3DX7 - chains A and C of the 3 polymer chains in the assembly; structure by X-ray diffraction, 1.60 A resolution.

Chain A:
Protein: HLA class I histocompatibility complex HLA-B*4403
From: Homo sapiens
UniProtKB: P30481 (1B44_HUMAN); residues 1-276 here correspond to UniProt positions 25-300 (UniProt number = residue number + 24)
Amino-acid sequence (276 residues; row label = number of the first residue in the row):
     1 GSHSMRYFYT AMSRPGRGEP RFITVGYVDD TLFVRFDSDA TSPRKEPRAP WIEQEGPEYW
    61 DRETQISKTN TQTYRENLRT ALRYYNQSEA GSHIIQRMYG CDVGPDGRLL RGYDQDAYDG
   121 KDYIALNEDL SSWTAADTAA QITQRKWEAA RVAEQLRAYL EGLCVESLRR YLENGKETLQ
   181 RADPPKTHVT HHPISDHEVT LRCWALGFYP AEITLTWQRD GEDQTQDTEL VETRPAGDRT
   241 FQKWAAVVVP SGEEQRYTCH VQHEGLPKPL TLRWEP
Disulfide bonds: Cys101-Cys164, Cys203-Cys259
Differences from the reference sequence: engineered mutation Leu156 (Asp180 in P30481)

Chain C:
Protein: EBV decapeptide epitope
UniProtKB: P03204 (EBNA6_EBV); residues 1-10 here correspond to UniProt positions 281-290 (UniProt number = residue number + 280)
Amino-acid sequence (10 residues; numbered 1 to 10; the number before each row is that of its first residue):
     1 EENLLDFVRF

Chain A / chain C interface:
Contacting residue pairs (41; chain A residue first):
  Met5(A) - Glu1(C)
  Tyr7(A) - Glu1(C)  hydrogen bond (side chain-backbone)
  Tyr7(A) - Glu2(C)
  Tyr9(A) - Glu2(C)  hydrogen bond
  Thr24(A) - Glu2(C)
  Lys45(A) - Glu2(C)  salt bridge
  Tyr59(A) - Glu1(C)
  Arg62(A) - Glu1(C)  salt bridge
  Glu63(A) - Glu1(C)
  Glu63(A) - Glu2(C)  hydrogen bond (side chain-backbone)
  Ile66(A) - Glu2(C)
  Ile66(A) - Asn3(C)
  Ile66(A) - Leu4(C)  hydrophobic
  Ser67(A) - Glu2(C)
  Thr73(A) - Val8(C)
  Thr73(A) - Arg9(C)
  Glu76(A) - Arg9(C)  salt bridge
  Asn77(A) - Arg9(C)
  Asn77(A) - Phe10(C)
  Thr80(A) - Phe10(C)
  Tyr84(A) - Phe10(C)  hydrogen bond (side chain-backbone)
  Ile95(A) - Phe10(C)  hydrophobic
  Tyr99(A) - Glu2(C)  hydrogen bond
  Tyr99(A) - Asn3(C)  hydrogen bond (side chain-backbone)
  Tyr123(A) - Phe10(C)  hydrophobic
  Thr143(A) - Phe10(C)  hydrogen bond (side chain-backbone)
  Lys146(A) - Arg9(C)
  Lys146(A) - Phe10(C)  hydrogen bond (side chain-backbone)
  Trp147(A) - Val8(C)
  Trp147(A) - Arg9(C)  hydrogen bond (side chain-backbone)
  Val152(A) - Val8(C)  hydrophobic
  Gln155(A) - Leu5(C)
  Leu156(A) - Leu5(C)  hydrophobic
  Tyr159(A) - Glu1(C)  hydrogen bond (side chain-backbone)
  Tyr159(A) - Glu2(C)
  Tyr159(A) - Asn3(C)
  Leu163(A) - Glu1(C)
  Leu163(A) - Glu2(C)
  Ser167(A) - Glu1(C)  hydrogen bond (side chain-backbone)
  Arg170(A) - Glu1(C)  salt bridge
  Tyr171(A) - Glu1(C)  hydrogen bond (side chain-backbone)
Interface residues without a listed pair, chain A (33 interface residues in all): Thr69, Asn70, Arg97, Asp116
Interface features reported in the paper:
  - pairs named by the authors: Leu156(A)-Leu5(C) (hydrophobic contact)

Summary:
33 residues of chain A face 8 of chain C across their interface; the contacts include 12 hydrogen bonds and 4
salt bridges. Among the polar pairs are Lys45(A)-Glu2(C), Arg62(A)-Glu1(C) and Glu76(A)-Arg9(C). The paper
describes a hydrophobic contact between Leu156(A) and Leu5(C).
Here chain A is HLA class I histocompatibility complex HLA-B*4403 (Homo sapiens) and chain C is EBV
decapeptide epitope. Entry 3DX7 (Crystal Structure of HLA-B*4403 presenting 10mer EBV antigen) was determined
by X-ray diffraction together with 3DX6, 3DX8, 3DX9 and 3DXA from the same study.
